Entry 1N60 (X-ray diffraction, 1.19 A resolution); this record covers chains B and C of the 6 polymer chains in the assembly.

Chain B:
Molecule: Carbon monoxide dehydrogenase large chain
From: Oligotropha carboxidovorans
Notes: EC 1.2.99.2
UniProt: P19919 (DCML_OLICA); residue numbers follow UniProt; this construct covers 1-809
Sequence (809 residues; row label = number of the first residue in the row):
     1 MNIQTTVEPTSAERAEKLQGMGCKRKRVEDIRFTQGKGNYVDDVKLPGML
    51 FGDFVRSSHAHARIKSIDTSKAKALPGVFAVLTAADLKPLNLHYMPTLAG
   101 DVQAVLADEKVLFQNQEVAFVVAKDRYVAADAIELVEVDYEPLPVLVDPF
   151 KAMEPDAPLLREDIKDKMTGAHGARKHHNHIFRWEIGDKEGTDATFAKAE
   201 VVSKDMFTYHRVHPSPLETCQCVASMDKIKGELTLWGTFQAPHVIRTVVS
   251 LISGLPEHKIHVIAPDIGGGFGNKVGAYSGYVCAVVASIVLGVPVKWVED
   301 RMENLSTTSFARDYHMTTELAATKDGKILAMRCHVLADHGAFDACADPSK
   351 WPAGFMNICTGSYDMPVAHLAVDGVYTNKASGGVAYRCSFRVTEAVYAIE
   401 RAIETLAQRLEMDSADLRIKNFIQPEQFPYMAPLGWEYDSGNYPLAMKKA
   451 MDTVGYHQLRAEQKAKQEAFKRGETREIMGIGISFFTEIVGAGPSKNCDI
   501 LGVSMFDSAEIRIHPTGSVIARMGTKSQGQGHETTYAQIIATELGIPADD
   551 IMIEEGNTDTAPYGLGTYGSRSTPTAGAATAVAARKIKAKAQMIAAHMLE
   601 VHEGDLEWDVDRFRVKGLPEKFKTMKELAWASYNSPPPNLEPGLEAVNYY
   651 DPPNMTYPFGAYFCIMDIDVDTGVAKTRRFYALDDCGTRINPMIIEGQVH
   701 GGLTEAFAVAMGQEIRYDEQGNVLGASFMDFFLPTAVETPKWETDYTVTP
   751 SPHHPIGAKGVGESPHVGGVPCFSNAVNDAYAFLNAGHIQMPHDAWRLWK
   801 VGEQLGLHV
Disordered / not traced: 1-6
Small-molecule neighbours:
  - pterin cytosine dinucleotide (MCN): G269, G270, F271, G272, Y386, R387, Q528, G529, Q530, G531, H532, T535, T567, Y568, G569, S570, R571, S572, T573, P574, C686, T688, R689, I690, N691, I694, I695, Q698, A758, K759, G760, V761, G762, E763
  - mo(VI)(=o)(oh)2 cluster (OMO): Q240, F271, G272, V275, A385, Y386, R387, C388, T567, Y568, G569, E763
Swiss-Prot annotation at these positions:
  - binding site (Cu(+)): C388
  - binding site (Mo-molybdopterin cytosine dinucleotide): E763
Reported in the primary citation:
  - binding site for mo(VI)(=o)(oh)2 cluster: E763
  - conformationally variable residues: C388
  - catalytic residues: E763 (proposed by the authors, not directly observed)

Chain C:
Molecule: Carbon monoxide dehydrogenase medium chain
From: Oligotropha carboxidovorans
Notes: EC 1.2.99.2
UniProt: P19920 (DCMM_OLICA); numbering as in UniProt (aligned over 1-288)
Sequence (288 residues; each row starts with the number of its first residue):
     1 MIPGSFDYHRPKSIADAVALLTKLGEDARPLAGGHSLIPIMKTRLATPEH
    51 LVDLRDIGDLVGIREEGTDVVIGAMTTQHALIGSDFLAAKLPIIRETSLL
   101 IADPQIRYMGTIGGNAANGDPGNDMPALMQCLGAAYELTGPEGARIVAAR
   151 DYYQGAYFTAIEPGELLTAIRIPVPPTGHGYAYEKLKRKIGDYATAAAAV
   201 VLTMSGGKCVTASIGLTNVANTPLWAEEAGKVLVGTALDKPALDKAVALA
   251 EAITAPASDGRGPAEYRTKMAGVMLRRAVERAKARAKN
Disordered / not traced: 287-288
Small-molecule neighbours: FAD (flavin-adenine dinucleotide): R29, P30, L31, A32, G33, G34, H35, S36, L37, L54, A74, L100, I101, A102, I106, M109, G110, T111, G113, G114, N115, A117, N118, G122, N123, D124, M125, I161, E165, L166, L167, K185, G191, D192, Y193
Swiss-Prot annotation at these positions:
  - binding site (FAD): A32 to S36, T111 to N115

How chain B and chain C interact:
Contacting residue pairs (33; chain B residue first):
  R126(B) - I2(C)
  Y127(B) - I2(C)  hydrophobic
  A130(B) - I2(C)  hydrophobic
  A130(B) - R44(C)
  D131(B) - R44(C)  salt bridge
  E134(B) - R44(C)
  D300(B) - M1(C)
  D669(B) - R277(C)  salt bridge
  D671(B) - M270(C)
  T672(B) - Y266(C)  hydrogen bond (backbone-side chain)
  T672(B) - M270(C)
  T672(B) - V273(C)
  T672(B) - R277(C)
  V674(B) - L186(C)  hydrophobic
  M729(B) - R188(C)  hydrogen bond (backbone-side chain)
  M729(B) - Y193(C)  hydrophobic
  D730(B) - R188(C)  salt bridge
  F732(B) - R188(C)
  F732(B) - K189(C)
  L733(B) - K189(C)  hydrogen bond (backbone-side chain)
  T735(B) - I190(C)
  V737(B) - I190(C)  hydrophobic
  E738(B) - K189(C)
  E738(B) - I190(C)  hydrogen bond (side chain-backbone)
  A795(B) - Y266(C)
  W796(B) - G260(C)
  W796(B) - R261(C)
  W796(B) - G262(C)
  W796(B) - P263(C)
  W796(B) - Y266(C)  hydrophobic
  W799(B) - E265(C)
  W799(B) - Y266(C)  hydrophobic
  W799(B) - M270(C)
Other interface residues (no listed pair), chain B (21 interface residues in all): M302
Other interface residues (no listed pair), chain C (20 interface residues in all): T43, D192, K269

Overview:
21 residues of chain B face 20 of chain C across their interface, with 4 hydrogen bonds and 3 salt bridges.
Among the polar pairs are D131(B)-R44(C), D669(B)-R277(C) and D730(B)-R188(C). Ligands of chain B:
mo(VI)(=o)(oh)2 cluster and pterin cytosine dinucleotide. The paper reports the catalytic residue E763(B); a
binding site for mo(VI)(=o)(oh)2 cluster at E763(B).
Chain B is Carbon monoxide dehydrogenase large chain and chain C is Carbon monoxide dehydrogenase medium
chain, both from Oligotropha carboxidovorans; the structure, Crystal Structure of the Cu,Mo-CO Dehydrogenase
(CODH); Cyanide-inactivated Form, was determined by X-ray diffraction, deposited together with 1N5W, 1N61,
1N62 and 1N63.
